1KT8 - chains A and B; structure by X-ray diffraction, 1.90 A resolution.

# Chain A
Protein: Branched-chain amino acid aminotransferase, mitochondrial
Organism: Homo sapiens
Notes: EC 2.6.1.42
Reference sequence: O15382 (BCAT2_HUMAN); residues 1-365 here correspond to UniProt positions 28-392 (UniProt number = residue number + 27)
Sequence (365 residues; row label = number of the first residue in the row):
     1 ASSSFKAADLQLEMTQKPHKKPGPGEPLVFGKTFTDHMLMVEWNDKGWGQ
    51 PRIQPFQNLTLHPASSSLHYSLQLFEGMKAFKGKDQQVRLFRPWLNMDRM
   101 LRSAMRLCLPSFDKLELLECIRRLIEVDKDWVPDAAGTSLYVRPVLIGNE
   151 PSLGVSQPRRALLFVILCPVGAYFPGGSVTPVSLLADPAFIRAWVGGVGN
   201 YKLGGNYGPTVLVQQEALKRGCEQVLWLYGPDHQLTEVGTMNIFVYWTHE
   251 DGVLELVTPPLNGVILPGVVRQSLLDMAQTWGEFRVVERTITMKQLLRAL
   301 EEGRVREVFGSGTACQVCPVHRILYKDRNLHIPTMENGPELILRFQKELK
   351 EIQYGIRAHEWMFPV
Disordered / not traced: 174-178
Residues lining bound ligands:
  - ILP (N-[O-phosphono-pyridoxyl]-isoleucine), molecule 1: Tyr70, Leu153, Val155
  - ILP, molecule 2: Phe75, Gly77, Arg99, Tyr141, Arg192, Lys202, Tyr207, Glu237, Gly239, Thr240, Met241, Asn242, Leu266, Gly268, Val269, Val270, Arg271, Ser311, Gly312, Thr313

# Chain B
Protein: Branched-chain amino acid aminotransferase, mitochondrial
Organism: Homo sapiens
Notes: EC 2.6.1.42
Reference sequence: O15382 (BCAT2_HUMAN); residues 501-865 here correspond to UniProt positions 28-392 (UniProt number = residue number - 473)
Sequence (365 residues; row label = number of the first residue in the row):
   501 ASSSFKAADLQLEMTQKPHKKPGPGEPLVFGKTFTDHMLMVEWNDKGWGQ
   551 PRIQPFQNLTLHPASSSLHYSLQLFEGMKAFKGKDQQVRLFRPWLNMDRM
   601 LRSAMRLCLPSFDKLELLECIRRLIEVDKDWVPDAAGTSLYVRPVLIGNE
   651 PSLGVSQPRRALLFVILCPVGAYFPGGSVTPVSLLADPAFIRAWVGGVGN
   701 YKLGGNYGPTVLVQQEALKRGCEQVLWLYGPDHQLTEVGTMNIFVYWTHE
   751 DGVLELVTPPLNGVILPGVVRQSLLDMAQTWGEFRVVERTITMKQLLRAL
   801 EEGRVREVFGSGTACQVCPVHRILYKDRNLHIPTMENGPELILRFQKELK
   851 EIQYGIRAHEWMFPV
Residues lining bound ligands: ILP (N-[O-phosphono-pyridoxyl]-isoleucine): Phe575, Gly577, Arg599, Tyr641, Arg643, Arg692, Lys702, Tyr707, Glu737, Gly739, Thr740, Met741, Asn742, Leu766, Gly768, Val769, Val770, Arg771, Ser811, Gly812, Thr813, Ala814

# Interface between chain A and chain B
Pairs across the interface (113; chain A residue first):
  Gly31(A) with Ser652(B); Leu653(B), hydrogen bond (backbone-backbone)
  Phe34(A) with His562(B); Ala564(B), hydrophobic; Pro651(B)
  Phe56(A) with His562(B); Pro563(B), hydrophobic
  Gln57(A) with Pro563(B)
  Asn58(A) with Thr560(B); Leu561(B); His562(B)
  Leu59(A) with Leu559(B); Thr560(B); Leu561(B), hydrogen bond (backbone-backbone); Leu568(B), hydrophobic
  Thr60(A) with Asn558(B); Leu559(B)
  Leu61(A) with Asn558(B); Leu559(B), hydrogen bond (backbone-backbone)
  His62(A) with Phe534(B); Phe556(B); Asn558(B)
  Pro63(A) with Met538(B), hydrophobic; Gln557(B); Asn558(B); Phe664(B); Ile666(B), hydrophobic
  Ala64(A) with Phe534(B), hydrophobic; Ile666(B), hydrophobic
  Ser67(A) with Leu568(B); Gln573(B)
  Leu68(A) with Leu559(B), hydrophobic; Ser567(B); Leu568(B), hydrophobic; Gln573(B), hydrogen bond (backbone-side chain)
  His69(A) with Gln573(B); Phe575(B); Arg643(B), hydrogen bond; Val645(B); Gly704(B)
  Tyr70(A) with Gln573(B); Phe575(B), hydrophobic; Arg643(B), hydrogen bond; Gly704(B); Tyr707(B), hydrophobic; Gly708(B), hydrogen bond (backbone-backbone)
  Ser71(A) with Ser571(B), hydrogen bond; Gln573(B); Gly704(B); Gly705(B)
  Leu72(A) with Gly708(B)
  Gln73(A) with Ser567(B); Leu568(B), hydrogen bond (side chain-backbone); His569(B); Tyr570(B); Ser571(B); Gln573(B)
  Phe75(A) with His569(B); Tyr570(B), hydrophobic
  Arg106(A) with Pro709(B), hydrogen bond (side chain-backbone); Leu712(B)
  Leu107(A) with Gly708(B); Pro709(B)
  Cys108(A) with Val711(B), hydrophobic; Leu712(B), hydrophobic; Gln715(B)
  Tyr141(A) with Leu653(B), hydrophobic
  Arg143(A) with His569(B), hydrogen bond; Tyr570(B), hydrogen bond; Leu653(B)
  Val145(A) with His569(B)
  Glu150(A) with Lys532(B)
  Pro151(A) with Phe534(B)
  Ser152(A) with Gly531(B); Lys532(B)
  Leu153(A) with Phe530(B); Gly531(B), hydrogen bond (backbone-backbone); Phe534(B), hydrophobic; Arg643(B); Cys668(B), hydrophobic
  Ser156(A) with Val711(B)
  Gln157(A) with Val711(B); Gln715(B)
  Phe164(A) with Pro563(B)
  Ile166(A) with Pro563(B), hydrophobic
  Cys168(A) with Leu653(B), hydrophobic
  Ile191(A) with Trp694(B); Val695(B); Gly696(B)
  Trp194(A) with Ile691(B), hydrogen bond (side chain-backbone); Arg692(B); Trp694(B), hydrophobic
  Val195(A) with Ile691(B); Trp694(B)
  Val198(A) with Pro709(B), hydrophobic
  Gly204(A) with His569(B); Tyr570(B); Ser571(B)
  Gly205(A) with Ser571(B)
  Tyr207(A) with Tyr570(B), hydrophobic
  Gly208(A) with Tyr570(B), hydrogen bond (backbone-backbone); Leu572(B); Leu607(B)
  Pro209(A) with Arg606(B), hydrogen bond (backbone-side chain); Leu607(B)
  Thr210(A) with Val655(B)
  Val211(A) with Ser656(B); Gln657(B)
  Leu212(A) with Arg606(B); Cys608(B), hydrophobic
  Gln215(A) with Cys608(B); Gln657(B)
  Tyr229(A) with Trp694(B)
Other interface residues (no listed pair), chain A (58 interface residues in all): Phe30, Lys32, Met38, Met105, Ile147, Gly154, Val155, Ala189, Gly196, Val213
Other interface residues (no listed pair), chain B (58 interface residues in all): Met605, Tyr641, Ile647, Ala689, Ala693, Gly697, Val698, Thr710, Val713

# In short
Chain A and chain B each contribute 58 residues to their interface; the contacts include 16 hydrogen bonds.
Polar pairs include Leu68(A)-Gln573(B), His69(A)-Arg643(B) and Tyr70(A)-Arg643(B). One compound ILP molecule
is bound between chain A and chain B. Ligands of chain A: compound ILP.
Chain A and chain B are both Branched-chain amino acid aminotransferase, mitochondrial (Homo sapiens); the
structure, Human branched chain amino acid aminotransferase (mitochondrial): three dimensional structure of
enzyme in its ketimine form ..., was determined by X-ray diffraction together with 1KTA from the same study.
